9EKD - chains A and C; structure by X-ray diffraction, 3.28 A resolution.

Chain A:
Name: Salivary anti-complement protein
Organism: Lutzomyia longipalpis
UniProt: Q5WPZ4 (SALO_LUTLO); residue numbers follow UniProt; this construct covers 23-115
Amino-acid sequence (104 residues; numbered 23 to 126; the number before each row is that of its first residue):
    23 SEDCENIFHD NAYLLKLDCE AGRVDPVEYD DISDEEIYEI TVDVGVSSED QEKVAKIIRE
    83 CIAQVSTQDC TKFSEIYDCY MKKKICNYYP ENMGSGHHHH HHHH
Disordered / not traced: 23, 113-126
Sequence notes: expression tag (116-126)
Modified / non-standard residues: Tyr51 (O-sulfo-L-tyrosine; TYS)
Cystine bridges: Cys26-Cys108, Cys83-Cys101
From the paper describing this entry:
  - post-translational modification sites: Tyr51

Chain C:
Name: Complement C1r subcomponent
Organism: Homo sapiens
Notes: EC 3.4.21.41
UniProt: P00736 (C1R_HUMAN); numbering as in UniProt (aligned over 308-705)
Amino-acid sequence (409 residues; each row starts with the number of its first residue):
   308 KCPQPKTLDE FTIIQNLQPQ YQFRDYFIAT CKQGYQLIEG NQVLHSFTAV CQDDGTWHRA
   368 MPRCKIKDCG QPRNLPNGDF RYTTTMGVNT YKARIQYYCH EPYYKMQTRA GSRESEQGVY
   428 TCTAQGIWKN EQKGEKIPRC LPVCGKPVNP VEQRQRIIGG QKAKMGNFPW QVFTNIHGRG
   488 GGALLGDRWI LTAAHTLYPK EHEAQSNASL DVFLGHTNVE ELMKLGNHPI RRVSVHPDYR
   548 QDESYNFEGD IALLELENSV TLGPNLLPIC LPDNDTFYDL GLMGYVSGFG VMEEKIAHDL
   608 RFVRLPVANP QACENWLRGK NRMDVFSQNM FCAGHPSLKQ DACQGDAGGV FAVRDPNTDR
   668 WVATGIVSWG IGCSRGYGFY TKVLNYVDWI KKEMEEEDGS GHHHHHHHH
Disordered / not traced: 417-420, 601-603, 704-716
Sequence notes: engineered mutation Ala654 (Ser in P00736); expression tag (706-716)
Cystine bridges: Cys376-Cys429, Cys406-Cys447, Cys451-Cys577, Cys620-Cys639
Curated features (UniProtKB/Swiss-Prot):
  - active site (Charge relay system): His502, Asp557
  - site: Arg463, Ile464 (Cleavage)
  - glycosylation (N-linked (GlcNAc...) asparagine): Asn514, Asn581

Chain A / chain C interface:
Pairs across the interface (39):
  Asn28(A) with Lys646(C)
  Ile29(A) with Gly466(C); Gln468(C)
  Phe30(A) with Ile464(C); Ile465(C), hydrophobic
  His31(A) with Ser644(C); Lys646(C)
  Asp32(A) with Leu645(C); Lys646(C), hydrogen bond (side chain-backbone); Gln647(C), hydrogen bond (side chain-backbone)
  Asn33(A) with Arg463(C); Ile464(C), hydrogen bond (side chain-backbone); Gly466(C), hydrogen bond (side chain-backbone)
  Tyr35(A) with His642(C), hydrogen bond; Ser644(C), hydrogen bond
  Leu36(A) with Met590(C), hydrophobic; Arg611(C)
  Leu37(A) with Gln462(C)
  Leu39(A) with Pro613(C), hydrophobic
  Asp40(A) with Met590(C); Arg611(C), salt bridge
  Arg45(A) with Gly588(C), hydrogen bond (side chain-backbone); Met590(C)
  Tyr51(A) with Gln462(C); Arg463(C), hydrogen bond (backbone-side chain); Ile464(C); Ile465(C)
  Asp53(A) with Arg461(C); Arg463(C), hydrogen bond (backbone-side chain)
  Ile54(A) with Arg463(C)
  Glu58(A) with Arg461(C), salt bridge
  Ile62(A) with Ile465(C)
  Asp65(A) with Lys469(C), hydrogen bond (backbone-side chain); Lys471(C), salt bridge
  Ile80(A) with Ile465(C), hydrophobic
  Phe95(A) with Ile464(C)
  Ile98(A) with Ile464(C), hydrophobic
  Tyr102(A) with Ile465(C)
  Tyr111(A) with Ile465(C)
Other interface residues (no listed pair), chain A (25 interface residues in all): Ala34, Tyr99
Other interface residues (no listed pair), chain C (19 interface residues in all): Leu589
From the paper, about this interface:
  - pairs named by the authors: Tyr51(A)-Arg463(C), Tyr51(A)-Ile464(C), Glu58(A)-Arg461(C) (salt bridge), Ile465(C)-Tyr51(A) (hydrogen bond), His642(C)-Asp32(A)
  - interface residues, chain A: Asp32(A), Asn33(A)
  - hot spots on chain A (mutagenesis) - Y51F (7.5-fold): decreased binding to C1r proenzyme
  - interface residues, chain C: Val458(C)

Overview:
The interface between chain A and chain C involves 25 residues on one side and 19 on the other, with 10
hydrogen bonds and 3 salt bridges. Polar contacts include Asp40(A)-Arg611(C), Glu58(A)-Arg461(C) and
Asp65(A)-Lys471(C). The paper describes contacts between Tyr51(A) and Arg463(C), Tyr51(A) and Ile464(C) and
His642(C) and Asp32(A); a salt bridge between Glu58(A) and Arg461(C); a hydrogen bond between Ile465(C) and
Tyr51(A). The paper reports that Y51F of chain A reduces binding to C1r proenzyme; interface residues
Asp32(A), Asn33(A) and Val458(C).
Here chain A is Salivary anti-complement protein (Lutzomyia longipalpis) and chain C is Complement C1r
subcomponent (Homo sapiens). Entry 9EKD (Structure of a C1r Zymogen Fragment Bound to SALO) was determined by
X-ray diffraction together with 9EKE from the same study.
